6OHY - chains A and B of the 6 polymer chains in the assembly; structure by electron microscopy, 4.10 A resolution (low resolution: residue-level contacts below are approximate; hydrogen-bond / salt-bridge calls are withheld).

[Chain A]
Molecule: Envelope glycoprotein gp160
Organism: Simian immunodeficiency virus
Reference sequence: Q1A234 (Q1A234_SIV); the construct lacks a stretch of the UniProt sequence and is renumbered around it, so the offset changes along the chain: 32-148 = UniProt 35-151; 153-185 = UniProt 152-184; 187-278 = UniProt 185-276; 282-305 = UniProt 277-300; 5 more segments
Sequence (457 residues; numbered 32 to 504 plus 7 insertion-coded residues; 23 numbers in that range are skipped by the numbering (no residue carries them; nothing is unmodelled there); the number before each row is that of its first residue; a row labelled like 464A-464F holds insertion residues (464A, then the next letters in order)):
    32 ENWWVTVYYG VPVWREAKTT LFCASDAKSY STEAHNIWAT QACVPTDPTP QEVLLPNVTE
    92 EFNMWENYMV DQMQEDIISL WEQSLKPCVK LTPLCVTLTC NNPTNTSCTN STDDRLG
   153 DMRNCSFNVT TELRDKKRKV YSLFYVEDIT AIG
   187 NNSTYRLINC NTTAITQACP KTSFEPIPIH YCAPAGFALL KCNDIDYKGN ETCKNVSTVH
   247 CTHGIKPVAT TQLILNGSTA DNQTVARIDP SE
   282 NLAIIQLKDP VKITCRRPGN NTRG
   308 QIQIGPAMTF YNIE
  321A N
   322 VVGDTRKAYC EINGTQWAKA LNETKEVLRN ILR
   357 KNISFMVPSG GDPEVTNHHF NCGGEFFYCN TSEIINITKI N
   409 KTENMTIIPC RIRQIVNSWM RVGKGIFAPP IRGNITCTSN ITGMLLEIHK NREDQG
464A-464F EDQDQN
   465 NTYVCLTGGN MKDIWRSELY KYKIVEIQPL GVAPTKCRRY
Not modelled in the structure: 62-65, 137-142
Disulfide bonds: Cys54-Cys74, Cys119-Cys205, Cys126-Cys196, Cys131-Cys157, Cys218-Cys247, Cys228-Cys239, Cys296-Cys331, Cys378-Cys445, Cys385-Cys418
Covalent attachments: glycan linked to Asn88, Asn197, Asn412; N-acetylglucosamine (NAG) linked to Asn156, Asn160, Asn188, Asn236, Asn241, Asn262, Asn268, Asn301, Asn334, Asn343, Asn358, Asn386, Asn392, Asn442, Asn448, Asn464F
Construct notes: engineered mutation Lys171 (Gln170 in Q1A234); conflict Cys501 (Ser488 in Q1A234)
What the authors report for this chain:
  - post-translational modification sites: Asn88, Asn160, Asn236, Asn262, Asn268, Asn334, Asn412, Asn442

[Chain B]
Molecule: Envelope glycoprotein gp160
Organism: Simian immunodeficiency virus
Notes: engineered mutation(s): I559P, D605C
Reference sequence: Q1A234 (Q1A234_SIV); the construct lacks a stretch of the UniProt sequence, so the offset changes along the chain: 515-618 = UniProt 506-609; 619-664 = UniProt 611-656
Sequence (151 residues; row label = number of the first residue in the row):
   515 LGALFLGFLG AAGSTMGAAS VVLTVQARQL LTGIVQQQNN LLRAPEAQQH LLQLSVWGIK
   575 QLQARVLAVE RYLRDQQLLG LWGCTGKTIC CTAVRWNKTW GNIS
  618A D
   619 YQVIWNNYTW QQWDREVNNY TGLIYTLLEE ANTQQEKNEK ELLELD
Not modelled in the structure: 538-568
Disulfide bonds: Cys598-Cys604
Covalent attachments: glycan linked to Asn616, Asn637; N-acetylglucosamine (NAG) linked to Asn625
Construct notes: conflict Pro559 (Ile550 in Q1A234), Cys605 (Pro596 in Q1A234)

[Chain A / chain B interface]
Pairs across the interface (83):
  Glu32(A) - Arg609(B)
  Asn33(A) - Trp610(B)
  Asn33(A) - Lys612(B)
  Trp34(A) - Trp610(B)
  Trp34(A) - Tyr619(B)
  Trp34(A) - Gln620(B)
  Trp35(A) - Ala607(B)
  Trp35(A) - Val608(B)
  Trp35(A) - Arg609(B)
  Val36(A) - Thr606(B)
  Val36(A) - Val608(B)
  Val36(A) - Trp610(B)
  Thr37(A) - Cys604(B)
  Val38(A) - Trp596(B)
  Val38(A) - Thr602(B)
  Val38(A) - Ile603(B)
  Val38(A) - Cys604(B)
  Tyr39(A) - Thr602(B)
  Tyr39(A) - Ile603(B)
  Tyr39(A) - Trp628(B)
  Tyr40(A) - Tyr586(B)
  Tyr40(A) - Asp589(B)
  Tyr40(A) - Thr602(B)
  Gly41(A) - Leu520(B)
  Val42(A) - Trp628(B)
  Pro43(A) - Leu523(B)
  Pro43(A) - Ala526(B)
  Pro43(A) - Trp628(B)
  Val44(A) - Trp628(B)
  Val44(A) - Gln629(B)
  Val44(A) - Asp632(B)
  Trp45(A) - Leu523(B)
  Trp45(A) - Gln629(B)
  Arg46(A) - Asp632(B)
  Arg46(A) - Asn636(B)
  Thr51(A) - Lys574(B)
  Leu52(A) - Lys574(B)
  Phe53(A) - Trp571(B)
  Cys54(A) - Trp571(B)
  Ala73(A) - Ser569(B)
  Ala73(A) - Trp571(B)
  Cys74(A) - Trp571(B)
  Val75(A) - Gln575(B)
  Val84(A) - Phe522(B)
  Val84(A) - Gly524(B)
  Leu85(A) - Gly524(B)
  Leu86(A) - Leu523(B)
  Leu86(A) - Gly524(B)
  Pro87(A) - Gly527(B)
  Asn88(A) - Gly527(B)
  Gln103(A) - Lys574(B)
  Asp107(A) - Val570(B)
  Asp107(A) - Lys574(B)
  Leu111(A) - Trp571(B)
  Pro220(A) - Ala578(B)
  Ala221(A) - Gly516(B)
  Ala221(A) - Ala582(B)
  Gly222(A) - Phe519(B)
  Glu490(A) - Arg585(B)
  Ile491(A) - Leu523(B)
  Ile491(A) - Arg585(B)
  Gln492(A) - Arg585(B)
  Pro493(A) - Asp589(B)
  Leu494(A) - Asp589(B)
  Leu494(A) - Leu592(B)
  Leu494(A) - Tyr643(B)
  Gly495(A) - Trp628(B)
  Val496(A) - Trp610(B)
  Val496(A) - Trp631(B)
  Val496(A) - Val635(B)
  Val496(A) - Tyr643(B)
  Pro498(A) - Trp610(B)
  Pro498(A) - Tyr619(B)
  Pro498(A) - Trp623(B)
  Pro498(A) - Trp631(B)
  Thr499(A) - Trp623(B)
  Cys501(A) - Cys605(B)  disulfide
  Arg502(A) - Cys605(B)
  Arg502(A) - Thr606(B)
  Arg503(A) - Cys605(B)
  Arg503(A) - Thr606(B)
  Arg503(A) - Asn650(B)
  Arg503(A) - Glu654(B)
Interface residues without a listed pair, chain A (57 interface residues in all): Thr50, Gln72, Gln82, Val89, Ser110, Gln114, Tyr217, Phe223, Ala224, Thr244, Ala497, Lys500
Interface residues without a listed pair, chain B (49 interface residues in all): Met530, Gly572, Leu581, Arg588, Trp614, Ile642, Leu646
Cross-chain cystine bridges: Cys501(A)-Cys605(B)

[Summary]
Chain A and chain B form an interface of 57 and 49 residues respectively, with 1 disulfide bond.
N-acetylglucosamine is covalently linked to Asn156(A), Asn160(A), Asn188(A), Asn236(A), Asn241(A) and
Asn262(A) and 10 more. Covalently linked N-acetylglucosamine: at Asn625(B). From the paper: modification sites
Asn88(A), Asn160(A) and Asn236(A) among others.
Chain A is Envelope glycoprotein gp160 and chain B is Envelope glycoprotein gp160, both from Simian
immunodeficiency virus; the structure, Chimpanzee SIV Env trimeric ectodomain, was determined by electron
microscopy.
